PDB entry 9BTJ | electron microscopy, 4.22 A resolution (low resolution: residue-level contacts below are approximate; hydrogen-bond / salt-bridge calls are withheld) | chains L and D of the 8 polymer chains in the assembly

Chain L:
Molecule: Fab 6561-a.01 light chain
Organism: Macaca mulatta
Notes: antibody fragment or engineered binder
Amino-acid sequence (217 residues; numbered 1 to 213 plus 5 insertion-coded residues; 1 number in that range is skipped by the numbering (no residue carries it; nothing is unmodelled there); the number before each row is that of its first residue; a row labelled like 54A-54D holds insertion residues (54A, then the next letters in order)):
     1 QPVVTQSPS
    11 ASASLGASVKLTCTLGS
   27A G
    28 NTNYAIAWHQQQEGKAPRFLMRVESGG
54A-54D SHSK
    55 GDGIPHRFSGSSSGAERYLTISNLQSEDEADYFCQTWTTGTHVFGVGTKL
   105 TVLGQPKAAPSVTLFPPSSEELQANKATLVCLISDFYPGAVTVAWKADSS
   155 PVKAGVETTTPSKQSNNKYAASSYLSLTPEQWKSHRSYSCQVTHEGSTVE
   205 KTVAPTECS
Unresolved in the structure: 105-213
Disulfide bonds: Cys-23/Cys-88

Chain D:
Molecule: Envelope glycoprotein gp120
Organism: Human immunodeficiency virus 1
UniProtKB: C6G0D7 (C6G0D7_9HIV1); the construct lacks a stretch of the UniProt sequence and is renumbered around it, so the offset changes along the chain: 33-139 = UniProt 32-138; 144-309 = UniProt 139-304; 312-321 = UniProt 305-314; 322-354 = UniProt 316-348; 2 more segments
Amino-acid sequence (477 residues; each row starts with the number of its first residue; note: 9 numbers in that range are skipped by the numbering (no residue carries them; nothing is unmodelled there)):
    29 GPAENLWVTVYYGVPVWKEAKTTLFCASDAKAYEKEVHNVWATHACVPTD
    79 PNPQEMVLENVTENFNMWKNDMVDQMHEDVISLWDQSLKPCVKLTPLCVT
   129 LNCTNTTVSNG
   144 SSNSNANFEEMKNCSFNATTEIKDKKKNEYALFYKLDIVPLNNSSGKYRL
   194 INCNTSACTQICPKVTFEPIPIHYCAPAGYAILKCNNKTFNGTGPCNNVS
   244 TVQCTHGIKPVVSTQLLLNGSLAEKEIIIRSENLTNNAKTIIVHLNESVG
   294 IVCTRPSNMTRKSIRI
   312 GPGQTFYALG
  321A D
   322 IIGDIRQPHCNISKQNWNRTLQQVGRKLAEHFP
   356 NRNITFNHSSGGDLEITTHSFNCRGEFFYCNTSGLFNGTYHPNGTYNETA
   406 VNS
   411 SDTITLQCRIKQIINMWQEVGRCMYAPPIAGNITCNSNITGLLLTRDGGI
   461 NQTGEEIFRPGGGDMRDNWRSELYKYKVVEIKPLGIAPTKCKRRVVERRR
   511 RRR
Unresolved in the structure: 29-32, 144-146, 508-513
Sequence notes: expression tag (29-32, 509-513); conflict Asn-130 (Thr129 in C6G0D7), Cys-201 (Ile196 in C6G0D7), Thr-202 (Ala197 in C6G0D7), Ile-204 (Ala199 in C6G0D7), Val-286 (Ile281 in C6G0D7), Leu-288 (Phe283 in C6G0D7), Met-302 (Asn297 in C6G0D7), Leu-320 (Thr313 in C6G0D7), Pro-329 (Ala323 in C6G0D7), Ile-333 (Val327 in C6G0D7), Cys-433 (Ala424 in C6G0D7), Asn-448 (Thr439 in C6G0D7), Ser-481 (Asn472 in C6G0D7), Cys-501 (Ala492 in C6G0D7)
Disulfide bonds: Cys-54/Cys-74, Cys-119/Cys-205, Cys-126/Cys-196, Cys-131/Cys-157, Cys-201/Cys-433, Cys-218/Cys-247, Cys-228/Cys-239, Cys-296/Cys-331, Cys-378/Cys-445, Cys-385/Cys-418
Covalently attached groups: N-acetylglucosamine (NAG) linked to Asn-88, Asn-130, Asn-133, Asn-156, Asn-160, Asn-230, Asn-241, Asn-276, Asn-301, Asn-332, Asn-386, Asn-392, Asn-398, Asn-448; glycan linked to Asn-262
Small-molecule neighbours:
  - N-acetylglucosamine (NAG; 2-acetamido-2-deoxy-beta-D-glucopyranose), molecule 1: Asn-234, Thr-236, Glu-275
  - N-acetylglucosamine (NAG), molecule 2: Lys-268, Glu-269, Asn-289, Gln-344, Arg-347
From the paper describing this entry:
  - post-translational modification sites: Asn-156

Chain L / chain D interface:
Pairs across the interface (6; chain L residue first):
  Asn-28(L) / Ser-188(D)
  Asn-30(L) / Asn-185(D)
  Asn-30(L) / Asn-186(D)
  Tyr-31(L) / Ser-187(D)
  Tyr-31(L) / Ser-188(D)
  Tyr-31(L) / Gly-189(D)
Also at the interface, not in a pair above, chain L (4 interface residues in all): Ser-52

Overview:
4 residues of chain L face 5 of chain D across their interface. Bound to chain D: N-acetylglucosamine.
N-acetylglucosamine is covalently linked to Asn-88(D), Asn-130(D), Asn-133(D), Asn-156(D), Asn-160(D) and
Asn-230(D) and 8 more. The paper reports a modification site at Asn-156(D).
Chain L is Fab 6561-a.01 light chain (Macaca mulatta) and chain D is Envelope glycoprotein gp120 (Human
immunodeficiency virus 1); the structure, Rhesus Fab 6561-a.01 in complex with HIV-1 Ce1176.A3 RnS SOSIP Env,
was determined by electron microscopy, deposited together with 9BNK, 9BNM, 9BNP, 9BTH, 9BTI, 9BTL and 9BTV.
